PDB entry 5BSA | X-ray diffraction, 4.61 A resolution (low resolution: residue-level contacts below are approximate; hydrogen-bond / salt-bridge calls are withheld) | chains B and D of the 6 polymer chains in the assembly

# Chain B
Molecule: Histone H3.2
Source organism: Xenopus laevis
UniProt: P84233 (H32_XENLA); residues 26-135 here correspond to UniProt positions 27-136 (UniProt number = residue number + 1)
Sequence (110 residues; each row starts with the number of its first residue):
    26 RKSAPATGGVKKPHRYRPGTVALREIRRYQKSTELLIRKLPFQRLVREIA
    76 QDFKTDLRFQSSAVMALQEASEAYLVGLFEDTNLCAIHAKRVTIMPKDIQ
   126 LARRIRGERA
Unresolved in the structure: 26-59
What the authors report for this chain:
  - mutagenesis - L126E/I130E: decreased binding to hSpt2(571-685)
  - mutagenesis - L126E/I130E: decreased binding to Protein SPT2 homolog

# Chain D
Molecule: Histone H4
Source organism: Xenopus laevis
UniProt: P62799 (H4_XENLA); residues 1-102 here correspond to UniProt positions 2-103 (UniProt number = residue number + 1)
Sequence (102 residues; each row starts with the number of its first residue):
     1 SGRGKGGKGLGKGGAKRHRKVLRDNIQGITKPAIRRLARRGGVKRISGLI
    51 YEETRGVLKVFLENVIRDAVTYTEHAKRKTVTAMDVVYALKRQGRTLYGF
   101 GG
Unresolved in the structure: 1-25, 94-102

# Chain B / chain D interface
Residue-residue contacts - 41 pairs, chain B then chain D:
  Leu61(B) - Ala33(D)
  Ile62(B) - Ala33(D)
  Ile74(B) - Glu63(D)
  Ile74(B) - Ile66(D)
  Ile74(B) - Arg67(D)
  Phe78(B) - Arg67(D)
  Lys79(B) - Glu74(D)
  Arg83(B) - Thr80(D)
  Arg83(B) - Val81(D)
  Phe84(B) - Thr80(D)
  Gln85(B) - Thr80(D)
  Gln85(B) - Val81(D)
  Ser87(B) - Ala83(D)
  Ala88(B) - Val81(D)
  Ala88(B) - Thr82(D)
  Ala88(B) - Ala83(D)
  Leu92(B) - Leu62(D)
  Ser96(B) - Phe61(D)
  Ser96(B) - Leu62(D)
  Tyr99(B) - Phe61(D)
  Leu100(B) - Leu58(D)
  Val101(B) - Gly41(D)
  Phe104(B) - Ala38(D)
  Phe104(B) - Gly41(D)
  Phe104(B) - Val43(D)
  Phe104(B) - Thr54(D)
  Glu105(B) - Gly41(D)
  Asn108(B) - Gly42(D)
  Val117(B) - Arg45(D)
  Thr118(B) - Arg45(D)
  Thr118(B) - Ile46(D)
  Thr118(B) - Ser47(D)
  Ile119(B) - Val43(D)
  Ile119(B) - Arg45(D)
  Ile119(B) - Ser47(D)
  Ile119(B) - Ile50(D)
  Met120(B) - Ile50(D)
  Pro121(B) - Leu49(D)
  Pro121(B) - Ile50(D)
  Pro121(B) - Glu53(D)
  Arg128(B) - Val60(D)
Interface residues without a listed pair, chain B (33 interface residues in all): Pro66, Leu70, Ala75, Asp77, Leu82, Ala91, Ala95, Ile124, Gln125
Interface residues without a listed pair, chain D (35 interface residues in all): Ile26, Ile29, Ile34, Leu37, Arg40, Lys44, Val57, Val70, Lys79, Val86, Leu90

# Overview
33 residues of chain B and 35 residues of chain D are in contact. From the paper: L126E/I130E of chain B
reduce binding to hSpt2(571-685); L126E/I130E of chain B reduce binding to Protein SPT2 homolog.
Chain B is Histone H3.2 and chain D is Histone H4, both from Xenopus laevis; the structure, Structure of
histone H3/H4 in complex with Spt2, was determined by X-ray diffraction (same publication as 5BS7).
